PDB entry 8Z0G | X-ray diffraction, 2.65 A resolution | chain A

== Chain A ==
Molecule: Leu/Ile/Val-binding protein, mNeonGreen
Organism: Escherichia coli O157:H7
UniProt: P0AD98 (LIVJ_ECO57); the construct has insertions or renumbered stretches relative to UniProt, so the offset changes along the chain: 2-13 = UniProt 24-35; 264-595 = UniProt 36-367
Sequence (593 residues; numbered 1 to 595; 2 numbers in that range are skipped by the numbering (no residue carries them; nothing is unmodelled there); the number before each row is that of its first residue):
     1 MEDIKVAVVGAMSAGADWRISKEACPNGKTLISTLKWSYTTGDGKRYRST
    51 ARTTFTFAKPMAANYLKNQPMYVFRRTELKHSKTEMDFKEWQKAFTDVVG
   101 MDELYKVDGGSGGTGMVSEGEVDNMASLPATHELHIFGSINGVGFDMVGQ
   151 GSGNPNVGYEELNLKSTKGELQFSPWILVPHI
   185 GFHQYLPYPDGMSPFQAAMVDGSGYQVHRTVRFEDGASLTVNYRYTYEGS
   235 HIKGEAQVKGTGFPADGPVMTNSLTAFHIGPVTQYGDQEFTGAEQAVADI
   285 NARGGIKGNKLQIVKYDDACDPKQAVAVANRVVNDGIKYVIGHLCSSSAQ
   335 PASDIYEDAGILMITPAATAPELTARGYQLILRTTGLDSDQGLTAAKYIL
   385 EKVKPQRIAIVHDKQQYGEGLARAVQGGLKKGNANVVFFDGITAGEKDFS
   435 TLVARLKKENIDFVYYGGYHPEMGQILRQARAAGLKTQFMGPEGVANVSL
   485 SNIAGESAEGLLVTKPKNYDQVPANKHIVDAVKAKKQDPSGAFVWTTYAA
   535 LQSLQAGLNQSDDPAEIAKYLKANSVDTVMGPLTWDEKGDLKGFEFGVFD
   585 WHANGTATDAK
Unresolved in the structure: 102-126, 594-595
Sequence notes: initiating methionine (1); linker (14-15, 261-263); conflict Thr267 (Ala39 in P0AD98), Arg287 (Lys59 in P0AD98), Arg315 (Lys87 in P0AD98), Ala333 (Thr105 in P0AD98), Ala343 (Glu115 in P0AD98), Leu377 (Pro149 in P0AD98), Gly411 (Asp183 in P0AD98), His511 (Pro283 in P0AD98), Val516 (Ile288 in P0AD98)
Modified / non-standard residues: Gly185 ({(4Z)-2-(aminomethyl)-4-[(4-hydroxyphenyl)methylidene]-5-oxo-4,5-dihydro-1H-imidazol-1-yl}acetic acid; CR2)
Disulfides: Cys304-Cys329
Glycans and other covalent adducts: covalent link Ile182-Gly185
Small-molecule neighbours: isoleucine (ILE): Tyr269, Leu328, Cys329, Ser330, Ala351, Ala352, Thr353, Ala354, Tyr401, Tyr453, Glu477, Gly478, Phe527

== Summary ==
Chain A binds isoleucine.
Chain A is Leu/Ile/Val-binding protein, mNeonGreen (Escherichia coli O157:H7); the structure, Crystal
structure of NeIle complexed with isoleucine, was determined by X-ray diffraction (same publication as 9JTI).
